Entry 3CCS (X-ray diffraction, 2.95 A resolution); this record covers chains L and 0 of the 31 polymer chains in the assembly.

Chain L:
Molecule: 50S ribosomal protein L15P
From: Haloarcula marismortui
Reference sequence: P12737 (RL15_HALMA); residues 0-164 here correspond to UniProt positions 1-165 (UniProt number = residue number + 1)
Chain sequence (165 residues; numbered 0 to 164; the number before each row is that of its first residue; numbering starts at 0):
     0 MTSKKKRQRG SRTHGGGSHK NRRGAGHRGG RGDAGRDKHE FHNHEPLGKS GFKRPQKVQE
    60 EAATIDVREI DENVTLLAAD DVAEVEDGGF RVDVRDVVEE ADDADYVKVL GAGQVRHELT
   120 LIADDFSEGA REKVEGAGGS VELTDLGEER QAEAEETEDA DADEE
Disordered / not traced: 0, 84-88, 151-164
Metal / ion sites: Na+: His18 (shared with G902(0) of chain 0); Sr2+ near Asp36 (its only coordinating residue here)

Chain 0:
Molecule: 23S ribosomal RNA
From: Haloarcula marismortui
Notes: engineered mutation(s): G2099A, G2482A
Sequence (2923 nucleotides; each row starts with the number of its first residue):
     1 GUUGGCUACU AUGCCAGCUG GUGGAUUGCU CGGCUCAGGC GCUGAUGAAG GACGUGCCAA
    61 GCUGCGAUAA GCUGUGGGGA GCCGCACGGA GGCGAAGAAC CACAGAUUUC CGAAUGAGAA
   121 UCUCUCUAAC AAUUGCUUCG CGCAAUGAGG AACCCCGAGA ACUGAAACAU CUCAGUAUCG
   181 GGAGGAACAG AAAACGCAAC GUGAUGUCGU UAGUAACCGC GAGUGAACGC GAUACAGCCC
   241 AAACCGAAGC CCUCACGGGC AAUGUGGUGU CAGGGCUACC UCUCAUCAGC CGACCGUCUU
   301 CACGAAGUCU CUUGGAAUAG AGCGUGAUAC AGGGUGACAA CCCCGUACUG AAGACCAGUA
   361 CGCUGUGCGG UAGUGCCAGA GUAGCGGGGG UUGGAUAUCC CUCGCGAAUA ACGCAGGCAU
   421 CGACUGCGAA GGCUAAACAC AACCUGAGAC CGAUAGUGAA CAAGUAGUGU GAACGAACGC
   481 UGCAAAGUAC CCUCAGAAGG GAGGCGAAAU AGAGCAUGAA AUCAGUUGGC GAUCGAGCGA
   541 CAGGGCAUAC AAGGUCCCUU GACGAAUGAC CGAGACGCGA GUCUCCAGUA AGACUCACGG
   601 GAAGCCGAUG UUCUGUCGUA CGUUUUGAAA AACGAGCCAG GGAGUGUGUC UGUAUGGCAA
   661 GUCUAACCGG AGUAUCCGGG GAGGCACAGG GAAACCGACA UGGCCGCAGG GCUUUGCCCG
   721 AGGGCCGCCG UCUUCAAGGG CGGGGAGCCA UGUGGACACG ACCCGAAUCC GGACGAUCUA
   781 CGCAUGGACA AGAUGAAGCG UGCCGAAAGG CACGUGGAAG UCUGUUAGAG UUGGUGUCCU
   841 ACAAUACCCU CUCGUGAUCU AUGUGUAGGG GUGAAAGGCC CAUCGAGUCC GGCAACAGCU
   901 GGUUCCAAUC GAAACAUGUC GAAGCAUGAC CUCCGCCGAG GUAGUCUGUG AGGUAGAGCG
   961 ACCGAUUGGU GUGUCCGCCU CCGAGAGGAG UCGGCACACC UGUCAAACUC CAAACUUACA
  1021 GACGCUGUUU GACGCGGGGA UUCCGGUGCG CGGGGUAAGC CUGUGUACCA GGAGGGGAAC
  1081 AACCCAGAGA UAGGUUAAGG UCCCCAAGUG UGGAUUAAGU GUAAUCCUCU GAAGGUGGUC
  1141 UCGAGCCCUA GACAGCCGGG AGGUGAGCUU AGAAGCAGCU ACCCUCUAAG AAAAGCGUAA
  1201 CAGCUUACCG GCCGAGGUUU GAGGCGCCCA AAAUGAUCGG GACUCAAAUC CACCACCGAG
  1261 ACCUGUCCGU ACCACUCAUA CUGGUAAUCG AGUAGAUUGG CGCUCUAAUU GGAUGGAAGC
  1321 AGGGGCGAGA GCUCCUGUGG ACCGAUUAGU GACGAAAAUC CUGGCCAUAG UAGCAGCGAU
  1381 AGUCGGGUGA GAACCCCGAC GGCCUAAUGG AUAAGGGUUC CUCAGCACUG CUGAUCAGCU
  1441 GAGGGUUAGC CGGUCCUAAG UCUCACCGCA ACUCGACUGA GACGAAAUGG GAAACAGGUU
  1501 AAUAUUCCUG UGCCAUCAUG CAGUGAAAGU UGACGCCCUG GGGUCGAUCA CGCCGGGCAU
  1561 UCGCCCGGUC GAACCGUCCA ACUCCGUGGA AGCCGUAAUG GCAGGAAGCG GACGAACGGC
  1621 GGCAUAGGGA AACGUGAUUC AACCUGGGGC CCAUGAAAAG ACGAGCAUGA UGUCCGUACC
  1681 GAGAACCGAC ACAGGUGUCC AUGGCGGCGA AAGCCAAGGC CUGUCGGGAG CAACCAACGU
  1741 UAGGGAAUUC GGCAAGUUAG UCCCGUACCU UCGGAAGAAG GGAUGCCUGC UCCGGAACGG
  1801 AGCAGGUCGC AGUGACUCGG AAGCUCGGAC UGUCUAGUAA CAACAUAGGU GACCGCAAAU
  1861 CCGCAAGGAC UCGUACGGUC ACUGAAUCCU GCCCAGUGCA GGUAUCUGAA CACCUCGUAC
  1921 AAGAGGACGA AGGACCUGUC AACGGCGGGG GUAACUAUGA CCCUCUUAAG GUAGCGUAGU
  1981 ACCUUGCCGC AUCAGUAGCG GCUUGCAUGA AUGGAUUAAC CAGAGCUUCA CUGUCCCAAC
  2041 GUUGGGCCCG GUGAACUGUA CAUUCCAGUG CGGAGUCUGG AGACACCCAG GGGGAAGCAA
  2101 AGACCCUAUG GAGCUUUACU GCAGGCUGUC GCUGAGACGU GGUCGCCGAU GUGCAGCAUA
  2161 GGUAGGAGUC GUUACAGAGG UACCCGCGCU AGCGGGCCAC CCAGACAACA GUGAAAUACU
  2221 ACCCGUCGGU GACUGCGACU CUCACUCCGG GAGGAGGACA CCGAUAGCCG GGCAGUUUGA
  2281 CUGGGGCGGU ACGCGCUCGA AAAGAUAUCG AGCGCGCCCU AUGGUCAUCU CAGCCGGGAC
  2341 AGAGACCCGG CGAAGAGUGC AAGAGCAAAA GAUGACUUGA CAGUGUUCUU CCCAACGAGG
  2401 AACGCUGACG CGAAAGCGUG GUCUAGCGAA CCAAUUAGCC UGCUUGAUGC GGGCAAUUGA
  2461 UGACAGAAAA GCUACCCUAG GAAUAACAGA GUCGUCACUC GCAAGAGCAC AUAUCGACCG
  2521 AGUGGCUUGC UACCUCGAUG UCGGUUCCCU CCAUCCUGCC CGUGCAGAAG CGGGCAAGGG
  2581 UGAGGUUGUU CGCCUAUUAA AGGAGGUCGU GAGCUGGGUU UAGACCGUCG UGAGACAGGU
  2641 CGGCUGCUAU CUACUGGGUG UGUAAUGGUG UCUGACAAGA ACGACCGUAU AGUACGAGAG
  2701 GAACUACGGU UGGUGGCCAC UGGUGUACCG GUUGUUCGAG AGAGCACGUG CCGGGUAGCC
  2761 ACGCCACACG GGGUAAGAGC UGAACGCAUC UAAGCUCGAA ACCCACUUGG AAAAGAGACA
  2821 CCGCCGAGGU CCCGCGUACA AGACGCGGUC GAUAGACUCG GGGUGUGCGC GUCGAGGUAA
  2881 CGAGACGUUA AGCCCACGAG CACUAACAGA CCAAAGCCAU CAU
Disordered / not traced: 1-9, 126-127, 715, 971-998, 1560, 1952-1963, 2137-2236, 2339-2343, 2665-2666, 2915-2923
Modified positions: 1MA (6-hydro-1-methyladenosine-5'-monophosphate) at position 628, OMU (o2'-methyluridine 5'-monophosphate) at position 2587, OMG (o2'-methylguanosine-5'-monophosphate) at position 2588, UR3 (3-methyluridine-5'-monophoshate) at position 2619, PSU (pseudouridine-5'-monophosphate) at position 2621
Metal / ion sites: Na+ site 1: U12, C2086; Mg2+ site 1 near G28 (its only coordinating residue here); Na+ site 2: C40, G41; Na+ site 3 near G56 (its only coordinating residue here); Sr2+ site 1: A86, C87; Na+ site 4 near U108 (its only coordinating residue here); Mg2+ site 2 near U115 (its only coordinating residue here); Na+ site 5: C130, U146; Na+ site 6: C141, G142; Sr2+ site 2: G147, A183 (shared with 1 residue of chain M); K+ site 1: C162, U172; Mg2+ site 3: C162, U2276; 54 more Na+ sites not listed; 66 more Mg2+ sites not listed; 55 more Sr2+ sites not listed; 1 more K+ sites not listed

Interface between chain L and chain 0:
Residue-residue contacts (173):
  Thr1(L) - G1300(0)  hydrogen bond to the base
  Ser2(L) - U753(0)  phosphate contact
  Lys3(L) - G754(0)  hydrogen bond to the phosphate
  Lys3(L) - G755(0)  salt bridge to the phosphate
  Lys3(L) - G1039(0)  sugar contact
  Lys3(L) - A1296(0)  salt bridge to the phosphate
  Lys3(L) - U1297(0)  salt bridge to the phosphate
  Lys4(L) - G644(0)  sugar contact
  Lys4(L) - U645(0)  phosphate contact
  Lys4(L) - G754(0)  salt bridge to the phosphate
  Lys5(L) - C905(0)  hydrogen bond to the base
  Lys5(L) - C1301(0)  base contact
  Lys5(L) - G1302(0)  hydrogen bond to the base
  Lys5(L) - C1353(0)  hydrogen bond to the base
  Lys5(L) - G1354(0)  hydrogen bond to the base
  Arg6(L) - C905(0)  base contact
  Arg6(L) - C906(0)  base contact
  Arg6(L) - A907(0)  base contact
  Arg6(L) - U1298(0)  hydrogen bond to the base
  Arg6(L) - G1299(0)  hydrogen bond to the base
  Gln7(L) - U904(0)  phosphate contact
  Arg8(L) - G644(0)  salt bridge to the phosphate
  Arg8(L) - U904(0)  hydrogen bond to the base
  Arg8(L) - C905(0)  sugar contact
  Arg8(L) - G1354(0)  salt bridge to the phosphate
  Gly9(L) - U904(0)  hydrogen bond to the phosphate
  Ser10(L) - U904(0)  hydrogen bond to the phosphate
  Arg11(L) - U623(0)  salt bridge to the phosphate
  Arg11(L) - U624(0)  salt bridge to the phosphate
  Arg11(L) - G902(0)  salt bridge to the phosphate
  Arg11(L) - U903(0)  salt bridge to the phosphate
  Arg11(L) - U904(0)  hydrogen bond to the phosphate
  Thr12(L) - U903(0)  base contact
  Thr12(L) - G1295(0)  hydrogen bond to the phosphate
  His13(L) - G644(0)  hydrogen bond to the base
  His13(L) - U903(0)  sugar contact
  Gly14(L) - U1041(0)  sugar contact
  Gly14(L) - G1295(0)  hydrogen bond to the phosphate
  Gly15(L) - G1295(0)  hydrogen bond to the phosphate
  Gly16(L) - U1041(0)  phosphate contact
  Gly16(L) - U1042(0)  phosphate contact
  Gly16(L) - A1294(0)  phosphate contact
  Gly16(L) - G1295(0)  hydrogen bond to the phosphate
  Ser17(L) - U1042(0)  hydrogen bond to the phosphate
  His18(L) - U624(0)  salt bridge to the phosphate
  His18(L) - G901(0)  salt bridge to the phosphate
  His18(L) - G902(0)  salt bridge to the phosphate
  His18(L) - U903(0)  base contact
  Lys19(L) - U624(0)  hydrogen bond to the phosphate
  Lys19(L) - U625(0)  salt bridge to the phosphate
  Lys19(L) - U900(0)  salt bridge to the phosphate
  Lys19(L) - G901(0)  phosphate contact
  Lys19(L) - A2483(0)  base contact
  Asn20(L) - U1042(0)  hydrogen bond to the phosphate
  Arg21(L) - G644(0)  hydrogen bond to the base
  Arg21(L) - C762(0)  hydrogen bond to the base
  Arg22(L) - G898(0)  phosphate contact
  Arg22(L) - C899(0)  salt bridge to the phosphate
  Arg22(L) - U900(0)  salt bridge to the phosphate
  Gly23(L) - A897(0)  phosphate contact
  Gly23(L) - G898(0)  hydrogen bond to the phosphate
  Ala24(L) - A166(0)  base contact
  Ala24(L) - A897(0)  hydrogen bond to the phosphate
  Ala24(L) - G898(0)  hydrogen bond to the phosphate
  Gly25(L) - A166(0)  base contact
  Gly25(L) - G898(0)  hydrogen bond to the phosphate
  Gly25(L) - G924(0)  hydrogen bond to the sugar
  Gly25(L) - C925(0)  phosphate contact
  His26(L) - G898(0)  phosphate contact
  His26(L) - C925(0)  salt bridge to the phosphate
  Arg27(L) - C757(0)  phosphate contact
  Arg27(L) - A758(0)  salt bridge to the phosphate
  Gly28(L) - A166(0)  base contact
  Gly28(L) - C925(0)  sugar contact
  Gly29(L) - A165(0)  phosphate contact
  Gly29(L) - A166(0)  hydrogen bond to the base
  Arg30(L) - G164(0)  phosphate contact
  Arg30(L) - A165(0)  hydrogen bond to the phosphate
  Arg30(L) - A758(0)  phosphate contact
  Arg30(L) - C759(0)  salt bridge to the phosphate
  Arg30(L) - A761(0)  salt bridge to the phosphate
  Arg30(L) - C896(0)  hydrogen bond to the phosphate
  Arg30(L) - A897(0)  salt bridge to the phosphate
  Gly31(L) - G223(0)  phosphate contact
  Gly31(L) - C757(0)  hydrogen bond to the phosphate
  Gly31(L) - A758(0)  hydrogen bond to the phosphate
  Asp32(L) - A222(0)  phosphate contact
  Asp32(L) - G223(0)  hydrogen bond to the phosphate
  Ala33(L) - A165(0)  phosphate contact
  Ala33(L) - A166(0)  sugar contact
  Gly34(L) - A166(0)  hydrogen bond to the phosphate
  Arg35(L) - G221(0)  hydrogen bond to the phosphate
  Arg35(L) - A222(0)  salt bridge to the phosphate
  Lys37(L) - U919(0)  hydrogen bond to the phosphate
  Lys37(L) - C920(0)  salt bridge to the phosphate
  Lys37(L) - G2466(0)  salt bridge to the phosphate
  Lys37(L) - A2467(0)  salt bridge to the phosphate
  His38(L) - A166(0)  base contact
  His38(L) - G918(0)  hydrogen bond to the base
  His38(L) - U919(0)  base contact
  His38(L) - G924(0)  base contact
  His38(L) - C925(0)  sugar contact
  His38(L) - A926(0)  sugar contact
  Glu39(L) - C925(0)  hydrogen bond to the sugar
  Glu39(L) - A926(0)  sugar contact
  Phe40(L) - G918(0)  sugar contact
  Phe40(L) - C2396(0)  sugar contact
  Phe40(L) - A2465(0)  base contact
  His41(L) - A926(0)  hydrogen bond to the base
  His41(L) - U927(0)  hydrogen bond to the sugar
  Leu46(L) - G221(0)  phosphate contact
  Leu46(L) - A2430(0)  sugar contact
  Gly47(L) - G221(0)  hydrogen bond to the phosphate
  Gly47(L) - A2430(0)  hydrogen bond to the sugar
  Gly47(L) - C2431(0)  phosphate contact
  Lys48(L) - C220(0)  sugar contact
  Lys48(L) - C2431(0)  hydrogen bond to the phosphate
  Lys48(L) - C2432(0)  salt bridge to the phosphate
  Ser49(L) - C2454(0)  phosphate contact
  Gly50(L) - A692(0)  sugar contact
  Gly50(L) - G2453(0)  hydrogen bond to the phosphate
  Gly50(L) - C2454(0)  hydrogen bond to the phosphate
  Phe51(L) - A692(0)  hydrogen bond to the sugar
  Phe51(L) - A693(0)  sugar contact
  Phe51(L) - U2441(0)  sugar contact
  Phe51(L) - G2452(0)  base contact
  Phe51(L) - G2453(0)  sugar contact
  Lys52(L) - A215(0)  salt bridge to the phosphate
  Lys52(L) - A216(0)  salt bridge to the phosphate
  Arg53(L) - A693(0)  phosphate contact
  Arg53(L) - A694(0)  salt bridge to the phosphate
  Arg53(L) - U2441(0)  hydrogen bond to the phosphate
  Arg53(L) - G2442(0)  salt bridge to the phosphate
  Pro54(L) - G2442(0)  sugar contact
  Pro54(L) - C2443(0)  base contact
  Gln55(L) - U214(0)  hydrogen bond to the sugar
  Gln55(L) - A215(0)  sugar contact
  Lys56(L) - G196(0)  hydrogen bond to the sugar
  Lys56(L) - C197(0)  phosphate contact
  Lys56(L) - G416(0)  phosphate contact
  Lys56(L) - G417(0)  salt bridge to the phosphate
  Lys56(L) - C2443(0)  hydrogen bond to the phosphate
  Lys56(L) - U2444(0)  salt bridge to the phosphate
  Val57(L) - G2442(0)  phosphate contact
  Val57(L) - C2443(0)  sugar contact
  Thr63(L) - G697(0)  base contact
  Asp65(L) - A688(0)  hydrogen bond to the base
  Arg67(L) - A688(0)  salt bridge to the phosphate
  Arg67(L) - G745(0)  base contact
  Asp70(L) - A700(0)  hydrogen bond to the base
  Glu71(L) - A700(0)  base contact
  Glu71(L) - G745(0)  hydrogen bond to the base
  Lys107(L) - C696(0)  salt bridge to the phosphate
  Lys107(L) - G697(0)  salt bridge to the phosphate
  Leu109(L) - A688(0)  base contact
  Leu109(L) - G697(0)  base contact
  Leu109(L) - A698(0)  phosphate contact
  Gly110(L) - A698(0)  hydrogen bond to the phosphate
  Ala111(L) - A688(0)  base contact
  Ala111(L) - A698(0)  sugar contact
  Ala111(L) - C699(0)  phosphate contact
  Gly112(L) - C699(0)  hydrogen bond to the phosphate
  Gly112(L) - A700(0)  phosphate contact
  Gln113(L) - A700(0)  hydrogen bond to the base
  Gln113(L) - U701(0)  hydrogen bond to the phosphate
  Val114(L) - A700(0)  base contact
  Arg115(L) - A700(0)  hydrogen bond to the base
  Arg115(L) - U701(0)  salt bridge to the phosphate
  Ser126(L) - G697(0)  phosphate contact
  Ser126(L) - A698(0)  hydrogen bond to the phosphate
  Glu127(L) - G697(0)  hydrogen bond to the phosphate
  Gly128(L) - A698(0)  phosphate contact
  Lys132(L) - C699(0)  salt bridge to the phosphate
Also at the interface, not in a pair above, chain L (75 interface residues in all): Asp36, Asn42, Glu99, Phe125, Ala129, Arg149
Also at the interface, not in a pair above, chain 0 (89 interface residues in all): A686, C687, C2440

Overview:
75 residues of chain L face 89 of chain 0 across their interface; the contacts include 60 hydrogen bonds and
38 salt bridges. Among the polar pairs are Thr1(L)-G1300(0), Lys5(L)-C905(0) and Lys5(L)-G1302(0). The Na+
site is built by G902(0) and His18(L).
Here chain L is 50S ribosomal protein L15P and chain 0 is 23S ribosomal RNA, both from Haloarcula marismortui.
Entry 3CCS (Structure of Anisomycin resistant 50S Ribosomal Subunit: 23S rRNA mutation G2482A) was determined
by X-ray diffraction (same publication as 3CC2, 3CC4, 3CC7, 3CCE, 3CCJ, 3CCL and 6 further entries).
